Entry 5XVB (X-ray diffraction, 1.84 A resolution); this record covers chains L and M of the 4 polymer chains in the assembly.

[Chain L (and M)]
Protein: [NiFe]-hydrogenase 2 large subunit
From: Citrobacter sp. S-77
Notes: chain M of this document is another copy of the same molecule, construct and numbering; everything in this record applies to it too
Sequence (567 residues; each row starts with the number of its first residue):
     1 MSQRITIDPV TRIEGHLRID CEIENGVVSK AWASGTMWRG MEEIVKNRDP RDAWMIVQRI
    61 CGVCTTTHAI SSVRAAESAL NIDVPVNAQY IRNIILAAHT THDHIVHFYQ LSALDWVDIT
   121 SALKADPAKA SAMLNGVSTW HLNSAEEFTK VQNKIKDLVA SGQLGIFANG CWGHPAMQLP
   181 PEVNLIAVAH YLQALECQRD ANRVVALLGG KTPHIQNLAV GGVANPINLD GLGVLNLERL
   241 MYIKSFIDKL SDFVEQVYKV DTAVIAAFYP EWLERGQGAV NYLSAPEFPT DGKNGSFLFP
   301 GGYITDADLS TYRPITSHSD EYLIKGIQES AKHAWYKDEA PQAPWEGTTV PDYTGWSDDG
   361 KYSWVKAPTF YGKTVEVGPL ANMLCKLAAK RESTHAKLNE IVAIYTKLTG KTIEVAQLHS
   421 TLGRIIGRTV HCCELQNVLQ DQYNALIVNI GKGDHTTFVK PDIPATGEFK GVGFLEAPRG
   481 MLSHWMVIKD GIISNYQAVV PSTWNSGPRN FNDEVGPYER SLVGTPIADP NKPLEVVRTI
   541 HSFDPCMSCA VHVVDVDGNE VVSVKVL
Not modelled in the structure: 1, 553-567
Metal / ion sites: Mg2+: E42, A498; ni-fe reduced active center Ni: C61, C64, C546, C549
Residues lining bound ligands: ni-fe reduced active center (NFU; formyl[bis(hydrocyanato-1kappaC)]ironnickel(Fe-Ni)): C61, V63, C64, T67, H68, A477, P478, R479, L482, V500, P501, S502, C546, C549

[How chain L and chain M interact]
Residue-residue contacts - 25 pairs, chain L then chain M:
  N135(L) - E146(M)
  S138(L) - E146(M)
  T139(L) - E146(M)
  T139(L) - K150(M)
  W140(L) - E146(M)
  H141(L) - L142(M)
  H141(L) - S144(M)  hydrogen bond (backbone-side chain)
  H141(L) - E146(M)
  H141(L) - E147(M)
  H141(L) - K150(M)  hydrogen bond
  L142(L) - H141(M)
  L142(L) - L142(M)  hydrophobic
  S144(L) - H141(M)  hydrogen bond (side chain-backbone)
  S144(L) - S144(M)
  E146(L) - N135(M)
  E146(L) - S138(M)
  E146(L) - T139(M)
  E146(L) - W140(M)
  E147(L) - H141(M)
  K150(L) - T139(M)
  K150(L) - H141(M)  hydrogen bond
  K150(L) - D252(M)  salt bridge
  K150(L) - Q256(M)  hydrogen bond
  D252(L) - K150(M)  salt bridge
  Q256(L) - K150(M)  hydrogen bond

[Overview]
Chain L and chain M each contribute 12 residues to their interface; the contacts include 6 hydrogen bonds and
2 salt bridges. Polar pairs include K150(L)-D252(M), H141(L)-S144(M) and H141(L)-K150(M). Bound to chain L:
ni-fe reduced active center. E42(L) and A498(L) form the Mg2+ site.
Both chains are [NiFe]-hydrogenase 2 large subunit (Citrobacter sp. S-77). Entry 5XVB ([NiFe]-hydrogenase
(Hyb-type) from Citrobacter sp. S-77 in an H2-reduced condition) was determined by X-ray diffraction,
deposited together with 5XVC and 5XVD.
